Entry 9ATK (X-ray diffraction, 2.11 A resolution); this record covers chains C and B of the 3 polymer chains in the assembly.

[Chain C]
Protein: Extracellular Adherence Protein
Organism: Staphylococcus aureus subsp. aureus Mu50
UniProtKB: Q99QS1 (MAP_STAAM); numbering as in UniProt (aligned over 372-476)
Sequence (108 residues; each row starts with the number of its first residue):
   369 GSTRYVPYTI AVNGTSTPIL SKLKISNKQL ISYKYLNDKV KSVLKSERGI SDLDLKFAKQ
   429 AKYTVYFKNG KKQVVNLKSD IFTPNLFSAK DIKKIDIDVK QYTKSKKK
Disordered / not traced: 369-370, 469-476
Differences from the reference sequence: expression tag (369-371)

[Chain B]
Protein: Cathepsin-G
Organism: Homo sapiens
Notes: fragment: C-terminal truncation
UniProtKB: P08311 (CATG_HUMAN); residues 16-238 here correspond to UniProt positions 21-243 (UniProt number = residue number + 5)
Sequence (223 residues; row label = number of the first residue in the row):
    16 IIGGRESRPH SRPYMAYLQI QSPAGQSRCG GFLVREDFVL TAAHCWGSNI NVTLGAHNIQ
    76 RRENTQQHIT ARRAIRHPQY NQRTIQNDIM LLQLSRRVRR NRNVNPVALP RAQEGLRPGT
   136 LCTVAGWGRV SMRRGTDTLR EVQLRVQRDR QCLRIFGSYD PRRQICVGDR RERKAAFKGD
   196 SGGPLLCNNV AHGIVSYGKS SGVPPEVFTR VSSFLPWIRT TMR
UniProt features mapped onto this chain:
  - region (Important for antimicrobial activity): Ile16 to Arg20, His92 to Leu106
  - active site (Charge relay system): His59, Asp103, Ser196
  - glycosylation: Asn66 (N-linked (GlcNAc...) (complex) asparagine)
Cystine bridges: Cys44-Cys60, Cys137-Cys202, Cys167-Cys181
Covalent attachments: N-acetylglucosamine (NAG) linked to Asn66

[Chain C / chain B interface]
Residue-residue contacts (54):
  Tyr373(C) with Gln36(B), hydrogen bond; Gln41(B)
  Thr377(C) with Lys193(B)
  Ala379(C) with Ser215(B)
  Asn381(C) with Lys214(B), hydrogen bond (backbone-side chain)
  Gly382(C) with Lys214(B); Ser215(B), hydrogen bond (backbone-backbone)
  Thr383(C) with Phe171(B); Gly213(B); Lys214(B)
  Ser384(C) with Lys193(B), hydrogen bond; Tyr212(B); Gly213(B), hydrogen bond (backbone-backbone); Ser215(B)
  Thr385(C) with His59(B); Ile100(B); Lys193(B), hydrogen bond (backbone-side chain); Ser211(B)
  Pro386(C) with Phe192(B); Lys193(B); Gly194(B), hydrogen bond (backbone-backbone); Asp195(B); Ser196(B), hydrogen bond (backbone-side chain); Val210(B), hydrophobic; Ser211(B); Tyr212(B)
  Ile387(C) with Ser42(B); Arg43(B); Cys44(B), hydrophobic; His59(B); Lys193(B); Gly194(B); Ser196(B), hydrogen bond (backbone-side chain)
  Leu388(C) with Ser42(B); Arg43(B), hydrogen bond (backbone-backbone); Lys193(B); Gly194(B)
  Ser389(C) with Gln41(B); Ser42(B), hydrogen bond
  Lys390(C) with Gly40(B); Gln41(B), hydrogen bond (backbone-backbone)
  Leu391(C) with Ala39(B)
  Lys392(C) with Pro38(B); Ala39(B), hydrogen bond (backbone-backbone); Gly40(B)
  Lys413(C) with Gln97(B)
  Ser414(C) with Gln97(B)
  Glu415(C) with Gln97(B)
  Arg416(C) with Gln97(B), hydrogen bond (side chain-backbone); Arg98(B), hydrogen bond (side chain-backbone); Ile100(B)
  Gly417(C) with Gln97(B); Arg98(B), hydrogen bond (backbone-side chain)
  Asp422(C) with Arg98(B), salt bridge
Also at the interface, not in a pair above, chain C (23 interface residues in all): Val411, Ile418
Also at the interface, not in a pair above, chain B (27 interface residues in all): Cys60, Tyr95, Arg144

[Summary]
Chain C and chain B form an interface of 23 and 27 residues respectively, with 16 hydrogen bonds and 1 salt
bridge. Polar pairs include Asp422(C)-Arg98(B), Tyr373(C)-Gln36(B) and Asn381(C)-Lys214(B).
N-acetylglucosamine is covalently linked to Asn66(B). UniProt lists 3 active-site residues on chain B.
Chain C is Extracellular Adherence Protein (Staphylococcus aureus subsp. aureus Mu50) and chain B is
Cathepsin-G (Homo sapiens); the structure, BIFUNCTIONAL INHIBITION OF NEUTROPHIL ELASTASE AND CATHEPSIN G by
Eap4 of S. aureus, was determined by X-ray diffraction together with 9ASS, 9ASX, 9ATU, 8D7I and 8D7K from the
same study.
